5CZK - chains A and B; structure by X-ray diffraction, 2.39 A resolution.

Chain A (and B):
Name: Beta-glucuronidase
Source organism: Escherichia coli
Notes: EC 3.2.1.31; chain B of this document is another copy of the same molecule, construct and numbering; everything in this record applies to it too
Reference sequence: P05804 (BGLR_ECOLI); numbering as in UniProt (aligned over 1-603)
Amino-acid sequence (605 residues; row label = number of the first residue in the row; numbers below 1 keep their minus sign (Ser-1 is residue -1)):
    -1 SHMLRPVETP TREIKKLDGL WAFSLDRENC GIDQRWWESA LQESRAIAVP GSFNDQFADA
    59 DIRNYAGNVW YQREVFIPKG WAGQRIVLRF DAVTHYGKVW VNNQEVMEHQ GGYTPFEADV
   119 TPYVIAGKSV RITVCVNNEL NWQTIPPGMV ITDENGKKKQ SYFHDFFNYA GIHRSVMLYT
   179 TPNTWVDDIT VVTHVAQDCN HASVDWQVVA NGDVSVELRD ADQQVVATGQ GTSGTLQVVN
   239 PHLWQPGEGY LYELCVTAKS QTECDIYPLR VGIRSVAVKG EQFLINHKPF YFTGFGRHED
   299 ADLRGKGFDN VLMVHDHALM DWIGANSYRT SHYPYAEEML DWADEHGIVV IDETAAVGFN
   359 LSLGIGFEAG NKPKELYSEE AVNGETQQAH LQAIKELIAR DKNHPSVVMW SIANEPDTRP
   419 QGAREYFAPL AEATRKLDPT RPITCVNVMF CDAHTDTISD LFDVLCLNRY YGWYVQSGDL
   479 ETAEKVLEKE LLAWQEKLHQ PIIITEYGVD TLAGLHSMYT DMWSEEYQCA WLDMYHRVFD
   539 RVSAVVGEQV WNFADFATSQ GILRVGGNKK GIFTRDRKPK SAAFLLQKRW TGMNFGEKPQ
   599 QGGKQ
Unresolved in the structure: 366-368, 602-603 (chain B: 366, 368, 602-603)
Differences from the reference sequence: expression tag (-1 to 0)
Modified positions: Mse1, Mse105, Mse147, Mse175, Mse311, Mse318, Mse337, Mse407, Mse447, Mse516, Mse520, Mse532, Mse591 (selenomethionine; parent Met)
Covalent attachments: covalent link Asp203-Thr233
Ligand contacts: 57Z (1-[(6,8-dimethyl-2-oxo-1,2-dihydroquinolin-3-yl)methyl]-1-(2-hydroxyethyl)-3-(4-hydroxyphenyl)thiourea): Ser360, Leu361, Gly362, Ile363, Glu413, Val446, Mse447, Phe448, Tyr469, Trp471, Tyr472, Val473, Val563
Swiss-Prot annotation at these positions:
  - motif: Asn566 to Lys568 (N-K motif)
  - active site: Glu413 (Proton donor), Glu504 (Nucleophile)
  - binding site (D-glucuronate): Asp163, Asn412, Asn466, Tyr472, Glu504, Trp549, Lys568
From the paper describing this entry:
  - binding site for 57Z: Glu413
  - catalytic residues: Glu413
  - conformationally variable residues (loop rearrangement): Tyr468, Tyr469, Tyr472, Asn566, Lys568
  - specificity-determining residues: Asn566, Lys568 (by similarity / conservation)

How chain A and chain B interact:
Residue-residue contacts (50; chain A residue first):
  Glu6(A) - Phe74(B)
  Thr7(A) - Phe74(B)
  Thr7(A) - Lys77(B)  hydrogen bond (backbone-side chain)
  Arg10(A) - Pro76(B)
  Arg10(A) - Lys77(B)
  Lys13(A) - Lys13(B)  hydrogen bond (backbone-side chain)
  Asp16(A) - Lys13(B)
  Gly17(A) - Asn308(B)
  Arg43(A) - Ala316(B)
  Ala44(A) - Val312(B)
  Ala44(A) - Trp340(B)  hydrophobic
  Ala46(A) - Asn308(B)
  Ala46(A) - Val309(B)
  Asp53(A) - His313(B)  hydrogen bond (backbone-side chain)
  Gln54(A) - Val312(B)
  Gln54(A) - His313(B)  hydrogen bond (backbone-backbone)
  Phe55(A) - Val312(B)  hydrophobic
  Phe55(A) - Ala316(B)
  Ala56(A) - His313(B)
  Ala56(A) - Leu317(B)  hydrophobic
  Phe74(A) - Glu6(B)
  Pro76(A) - Arg10(B)
  Lys77(A) - Arg10(B)
  Gly78(A) - Arg10(B)
  Asp300(A) - Asp574(B)
  Leu301(A) - Val309(B)
  Leu301(A) - Leu310(B)  hydrophobic
  Leu301(A) - His313(B)
  Arg302(A) - Asp307(B)  salt bridge
  Arg302(A) - Val309(B)
  Asp307(A) - Arg302(B)  salt bridge
  Asn308(A) - Gly17(B)
  Asn308(A) - Ala46(B)
  Val309(A) - Ala46(B)
  Val309(A) - Leu301(B)
  Val309(A) - Arg302(B)
  Leu310(A) - Leu301(B)  hydrophobic
  Val312(A) - Ala44(B)
  Val312(A) - Gln54(B)
  Val312(A) - Phe55(B)  hydrophobic
  His313(A) - Asp53(B)  hydrogen bond (side chain-backbone)
  His313(A) - Gln54(B)  hydrogen bond (backbone-backbone)
  His313(A) - Ala56(B)
  His313(A) - Leu301(B)
  Ala316(A) - Arg43(B)
  Ala316(A) - Phe55(B)
  Leu317(A) - Ala56(B)  hydrophobic
  Trp340(A) - Leu18(B)  hydrophobic
  Trp340(A) - Ala44(B)  hydrophobic
  Asp574(A) - Asp300(B)
Other interface residues (no listed pair), chain A (35 interface residues in all): Thr9, Ile12, Leu18, Ile45, Pro48
Other interface residues (no listed pair), chain B (34 interface residues in all): Thr7, Leu15, Ile45, Pro48, Gly78, Lys576

In short:
The interface between chain A and chain B involves 35 residues on one side and 34 on the other, with 6
hydrogen bonds and 2 salt bridges. Polar pairs include Arg302(A)-Asp307(B), Thr7(A)-Lys77(B) and
Lys13(A)-Lys13(B). Ligands of chain A: compound 57Z. The paper reports the catalytic residue Glu413(A); a
binding site for 57Z at Glu413(A).
Both chains are Beta-glucuronidase (Escherichia coli). Entry 5CZK (Structure of E. coli beta-glucuronidase
bound with a novel, potent inhibitor
1-((6,8-dimethyl-2-oxo-1,2-dihydroquinolin-3-yl)methyl)-1-(2-hydroxyethyl)-3-(4-hydroxyphenyl)thiourea) was
determined by X-ray diffraction together with 4JKK, 4JKL and 4JKM from the same study.
